Entry 4AYT (X-ray diffraction, 2.85 A resolution); this record covers chain A.

# Chain A
Molecule: ATP-binding cassette sub-family B member 10 mitochondrial
Organism: Homo sapiens
Notes: fragment: abc transporter, residues 152-738
UniProt: Q9NRK6 (ABCBA_HUMAN); residue numbers follow UniProt; this construct covers 152-738
Sequence (595 residues; each row starts with the number of its first residue):
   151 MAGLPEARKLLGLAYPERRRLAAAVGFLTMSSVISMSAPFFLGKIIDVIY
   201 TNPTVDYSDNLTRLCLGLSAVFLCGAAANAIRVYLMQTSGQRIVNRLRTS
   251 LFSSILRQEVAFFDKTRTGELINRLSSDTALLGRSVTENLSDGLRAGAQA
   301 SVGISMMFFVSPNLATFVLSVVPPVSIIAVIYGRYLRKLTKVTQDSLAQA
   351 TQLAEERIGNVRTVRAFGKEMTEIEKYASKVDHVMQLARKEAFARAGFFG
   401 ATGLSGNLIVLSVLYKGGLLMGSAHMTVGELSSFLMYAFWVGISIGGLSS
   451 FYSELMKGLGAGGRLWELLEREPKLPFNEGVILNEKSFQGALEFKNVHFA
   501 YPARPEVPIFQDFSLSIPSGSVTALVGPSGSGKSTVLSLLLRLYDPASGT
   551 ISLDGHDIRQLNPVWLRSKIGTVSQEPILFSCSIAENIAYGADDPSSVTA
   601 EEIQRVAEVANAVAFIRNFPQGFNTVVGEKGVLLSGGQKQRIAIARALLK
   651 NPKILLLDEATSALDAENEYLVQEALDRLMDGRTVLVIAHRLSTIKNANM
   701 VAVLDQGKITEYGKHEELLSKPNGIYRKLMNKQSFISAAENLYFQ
Unresolved in the structure: 151-153, 718-745
Construct notes: expression tag (151, 739-745)
Bound ions: Mg2+: Ser534, Gln575 (together with AMP-PCP)
Small-molecule neighbours:
  - AMP-PCP (ACP; phosphomethylphosphonic acid adenylate ester): Asp264, Tyr501, Ala503, Arg504, Ile509, Pro528, Ser529, Gly530, Ser531, Gly532, Lys533, Ser534, Thr535, Tyr544, Gln575
  - glycine (GLY): Arg170, Tyr234, Arg242, Arg389
From the paper describing this entry:
  - binding site for AMP-PCP: Tyr501, Gly530 to Ser534, Gln575
  - mutagenesis - E659Q: abolished catalytic activity
  - catalytic residues: Glu659
  - conformationally variable residues (order/disorder transition, side-chain flip): Glu659, His690

# Summary
Ligands of chain A: glycine and AMP-PCP. Ser534 and Gln575 coordinate Mg2+. From the paper: the catalytic
residue Glu659; E659Q abolishes catalytic activity.
Chain A is ATP-binding cassette sub-family B member 10 mitochondrial (Homo sapiens); the structure, Structure
of the human mitochondrial abc transporter, ABCB10, was determined by X-ray diffraction together with 3ZDQ,
4AYW and 4AYX from the same study.
